1VZC - chain A; structure by X-ray diffraction, 2.50 A resolution.

== Chain A ==
Name: Thymidylate synthase
Source organism: Lactobacillus casei
Notes: EC 2.1.1.45
UniProtKB: P00469 (TYSY_LACCA); numbering as in UniProt (aligned over 1-316)
Sequence (316 residues; each row starts with the number of its first residue):
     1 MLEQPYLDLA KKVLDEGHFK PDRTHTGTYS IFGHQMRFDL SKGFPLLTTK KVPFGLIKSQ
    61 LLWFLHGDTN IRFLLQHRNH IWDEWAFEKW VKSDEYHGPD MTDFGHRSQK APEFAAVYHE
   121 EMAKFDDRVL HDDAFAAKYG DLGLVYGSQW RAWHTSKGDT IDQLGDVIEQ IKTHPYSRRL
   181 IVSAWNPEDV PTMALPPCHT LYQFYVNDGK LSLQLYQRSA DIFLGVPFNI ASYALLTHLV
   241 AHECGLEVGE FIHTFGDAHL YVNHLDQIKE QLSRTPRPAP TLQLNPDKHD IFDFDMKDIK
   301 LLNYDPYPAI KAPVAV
Construct notes: engineered mutation Gln-60 (Glu in P00469); conflict Ala-111 (Asp in P00469)
Small-molecule neighbours: 5-fluoro-2'-deoxyuridine-5'-monophosphate (UFP): Arg-23, Thr-24, Arg-178, Arg-179, Leu-195, Cys-198, His-199, Gln-217, Arg-218, Ser-219, Ala-220, Asp-221, Gly-225, Asn-229, His-259, Tyr-261, Ala-315
Curated features (UniProtKB/Swiss-Prot):
  - active site: Cys-198 (Nucleophile)
  - binding site (dUMP): Arg-23, Arg-178, Arg-179, Arg-218 to Asp-221, Asn-229, His-259 to Tyr-261
  - binding site ((6R)-5,10-methylene-5,6,7,8-tetrahydrofolate): Asp-221, Ala-315

== Overview ==
Bound to chain A: 5-fluoro-2'-deoxyuridine-5'-monophosphate. Curated annotation (UniProt) lists active-site
residue Cys-198, 11 dUMP-binding residues and (6R)-5,10-methylene-5,6,7,8-tetrahydrofolate-binding residues
Asp-221 and Ala-315.
Chain A is Thymidylate synthase (Lactobacillus casei); the structure, L. casei thymidylate synthase mutant
E60Q binary complex with fdump, was determined by X-ray diffraction together with 1VZA, 1VZB, 1VZD and 1VZE
from the same study.
